7V3H - chains A and C of the 12 polymer chains in the assembly; structure by electron microscopy, 3.60 A resolution.

Chain A (and C):
Molecule: Envelope protein E
Source organism: Dengue virus type 2 (strain Thailand/NGS-C/1944)
Notes: chain C of this document is another copy of the same molecule, construct and numbering; everything in this record applies to it too
Reference sequence: P14340 (POLG_DEN2N); residues 1-495 here correspond to UniProt positions 281-775 (UniProt number = residue number + 280)
Chain sequence (495 residues; numbered 1 to 495; the number before each row is that of its first residue):
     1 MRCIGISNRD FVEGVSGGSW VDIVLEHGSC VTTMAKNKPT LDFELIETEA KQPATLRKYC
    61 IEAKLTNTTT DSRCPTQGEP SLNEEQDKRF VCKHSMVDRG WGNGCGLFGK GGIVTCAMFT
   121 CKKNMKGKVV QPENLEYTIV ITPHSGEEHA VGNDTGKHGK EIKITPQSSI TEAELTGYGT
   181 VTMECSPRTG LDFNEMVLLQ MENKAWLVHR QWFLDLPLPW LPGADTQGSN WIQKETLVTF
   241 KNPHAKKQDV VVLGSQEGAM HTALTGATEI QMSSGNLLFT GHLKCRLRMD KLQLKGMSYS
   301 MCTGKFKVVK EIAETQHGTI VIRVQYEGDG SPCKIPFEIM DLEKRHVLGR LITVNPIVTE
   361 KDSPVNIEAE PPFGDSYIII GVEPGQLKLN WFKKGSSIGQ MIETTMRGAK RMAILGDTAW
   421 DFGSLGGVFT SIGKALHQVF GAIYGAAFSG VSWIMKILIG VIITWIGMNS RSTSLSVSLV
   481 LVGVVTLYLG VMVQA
Covalent attachments: N-acetylglucosamine (NAG) linked to Asn67
UniProt features mapped onto this chain:
  - region: Asp98 to Gly111 (Fusion peptide)
  - site: Ala495 (Cleavage)
  - glycosylation (N-linked (GlcNAc...) asparagine): Asn67, Asn153

How chain A and chain C interact:
Pairs across the interface - 55 pairs, chain A then chain C:
  Ile4(A) with Phe108(C), hydrophobic
  Gly5(A) with Asp98(C); Phe108(C)
  Ile6(A) with Asp98(C)
  Ser7(A) with Asp98(C), hydrogen bond (backbone-side chain); Lys110(C)
  Asp98(A) with Ile6(C); Ser7(C), hydrogen bond
  Trp101(A) with Val151(C), hydrophobic; Lys310(C); Glu311(C); Val321(C)
  Gly102(A) with Gly152(C); Asn153(C)
  Leu107(A) with Ala313(C), hydrophobic; Glu314(C)
  Phe108(A) with Ile4(C), hydrophobic; Gly5(C); Glu314(C); Thr315(C); Gln316(C)
  Gly109(A) with Gln316(C)
  Lys110(A) with Ser7(C)
  Val151(A) with Trp101(C); Gly102(C), hydrogen bond (backbone-backbone)
  Gly152(A) with Gly102(C)
  Lys241(A) with Glu269(C), salt bridge
  His244(A) with His27(C); Gly28(C); Phe279(C)
  Lys246(A) with Ile6(C)
  Val251(A) with Lys204(C)
  Leu253(A) with Gly258(C); His261(C)
  Gly254(A) with His261(C)
  Ser255(A) with Ser255(C); Gly258(C), hydrogen bond (backbone-backbone)
  Gly258(A) with Leu253(C); Ser255(C), hydrogen bond (backbone-backbone); Gln256(C), hydrogen bond (backbone-side chain)
  Ala259(A) with Ala259(C), hydrophobic
  His261(A) with Leu253(C), hydrogen bond (side chain-backbone)
  Glu269(A) with Lys241(C), salt bridge
  Phe279(A) with His244(C)
  Lys310(A) with Trp101(C)
  Glu311(A) with Trp101(C)
  Ala313(A) with Trp101(C), hydrophobic; Phe108(C)
  Glu314(A) with Leu107(C); Phe108(C)
  Thr315(A) with Phe108(C)
  Gln316(A) with Phe108(C), hydrogen bond (side chain-backbone); Gly109(C)
  Val321(A) with Trp101(C)
  Arg323(A) with Trp101(C)
Also at the interface, not in a pair above, chain A (41 interface residues in all): His27, Asp154, Lys204, Val252, Gln256, Glu257, Ile322, Asn366
Also at the interface, not in a pair above, chain C (41 interface residues in all): Arg99, Lys246, Val251, Val252, Gly254, Glu257, Arg323

Summary:
The chain A/chain C interface involves 41 residues from each chain, with 8 hydrogen bonds and 2 salt bridges.
Polar contacts include Lys241(A)-Glu269(C), Ser7(A)-Asp98(C) and Gly258(A)-Gln256(C).
Chain A and chain C are both Envelope protein E (Dengue virus type 2 (strain Thailand/NGS-C/1944)); the
structure, DENV2_NGC_Fab_C10 28degrees (3Fab:3E), was determined by electron microscopy (same publication as
7V3F, 7V3G, 7V3I and 7V3J).
